8RC3 - chains G and J of the 11 polymer chains in the assembly; structure by electron microscopy, 3.00 A resolution.

Chain G:
Molecule: CRISPR type AFERR-associated protein Csf1
Organism: Pseudomonas oleovorans
Reference sequence: A0A379PIR4 (A0A379PIR4_PSEOL); residue numbers follow UniProt; this construct covers 1-240
Sequence (240 residues; row label = number of the first residue in the row):
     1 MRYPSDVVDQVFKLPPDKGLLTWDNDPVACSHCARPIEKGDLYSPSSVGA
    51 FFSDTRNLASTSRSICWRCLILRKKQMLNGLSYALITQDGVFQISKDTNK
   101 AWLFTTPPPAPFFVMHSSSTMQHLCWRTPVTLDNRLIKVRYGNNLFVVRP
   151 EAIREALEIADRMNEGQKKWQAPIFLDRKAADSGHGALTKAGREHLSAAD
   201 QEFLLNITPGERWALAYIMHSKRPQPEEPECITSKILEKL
Bound ions: Zn2+: Cys30, Cys33, Cys66, Cys69
From the paper describing this entry:
  - binding site for Target strand (TS) DNA: Phe51, Lys75, Ser119, Thr120, Met121

Chain J:
Molecule: Non-target strand (NTS) DNA
Sequence (61 nucleotides; numbered -13 to 47; the number before each row is that of its first residue; numbers below 1 keep their minus sign (DC-13 is residue -13)):
   -13 CATCACGCACGAAGACCAAGTCAATGCTTAGTCTAATACCTGCGCTCGTA
    37 TGACCCGACCG
Unresolved in the structure: -13 to -10, 7-47

Chain G / chain J interface:
Residue-residue contacts - 20 pairs, chain G then chain J:
  Lys75(G) with DA-1(J), hydrogen bond to the base; DG0(J), hydrogen bond to the base
  Asn79(G) with DG0(J), phosphate contact; DA1(J), sugar contact
  Ser82(G) with DA1(J), sugar contact
  Tyr83(G) with DA1(J), sugar contact; DC2(J), sugar contact; DC3(J), hydrogen bond to the base
  Gln93(G) with DA1(J), phosphate contact; DC2(J), hydrogen bond to the phosphate
  Ser95(G) with DC2(J), sugar contact; DC3(J), hydrogen bond to the base
  Lys96(G) with DC3(J), phosphate contact
  Asp97(G) with DA4(J), hydrogen bond to the phosphate
  Thr120(G) with DA1(J), base contact
  Met121(G) with DG0(J), base contact
  Arg178(G) with DA5(J), sugar contact
  His220(G) with DG6(J), phosphate contact
  Ser221(G) with DG6(J), phosphate contact
  Lys239(G) with DA1(J), phosphate contact
Also at the interface, not in a pair above, chain G (19 interface residues in all): Gln76, Gly80, Lys100, His116, Ser119

Overview:
The interface between chain G and chain J involves 19 residues on one side and 8 on the other, with 6 hydrogen
bonds. Among the polar pairs are Lys75(G)-DA-1(J), Lys75(G)-DG0(J) and Tyr83(G)-DC3(J). Cys30(G), Cys33(G),
Cys66(G) and Cys69(G) coordinate Zn2+. From the paper: a binding site for Target strand (TS) DNA at Phe51(G),
Lys75(G) and Ser119(G) among others.
Chain G is CRISPR type AFERR-associated protein Csf1 (Pseudomonas oleovorans) and chain J is Non-target strand
(NTS) DNA; the structure, DNA bound type IV-A1 CRISPR effector complex from P. oleovorans, was determined by
electron microscopy, deposited together with 8RC2, 8RFJ, 8S35, 8S36 and 8S37.
